Entry 5UHF (X-ray diffraction, 4.34 A resolution (low resolution: residue-level contacts below are approximate; hydrogen-bond / salt-bridge calls are withheld)); this record covers chains D and G of the 8 polymer chains in the assembly.

# Chain D
Protein: DNA-directed RNA polymerase subunit beta'
From: Mycobacterium tuberculosis (strain ATCC 25618 / H37Rv)
Notes: EC 2.7.7.6
Reference sequence: P9WGY7 (RPOC_MYCTU); numbering as in UniProt (aligned over 1-1316)
Sequence (1316 residues; numbered 1 to 1316; the number before each row is that of its first residue):
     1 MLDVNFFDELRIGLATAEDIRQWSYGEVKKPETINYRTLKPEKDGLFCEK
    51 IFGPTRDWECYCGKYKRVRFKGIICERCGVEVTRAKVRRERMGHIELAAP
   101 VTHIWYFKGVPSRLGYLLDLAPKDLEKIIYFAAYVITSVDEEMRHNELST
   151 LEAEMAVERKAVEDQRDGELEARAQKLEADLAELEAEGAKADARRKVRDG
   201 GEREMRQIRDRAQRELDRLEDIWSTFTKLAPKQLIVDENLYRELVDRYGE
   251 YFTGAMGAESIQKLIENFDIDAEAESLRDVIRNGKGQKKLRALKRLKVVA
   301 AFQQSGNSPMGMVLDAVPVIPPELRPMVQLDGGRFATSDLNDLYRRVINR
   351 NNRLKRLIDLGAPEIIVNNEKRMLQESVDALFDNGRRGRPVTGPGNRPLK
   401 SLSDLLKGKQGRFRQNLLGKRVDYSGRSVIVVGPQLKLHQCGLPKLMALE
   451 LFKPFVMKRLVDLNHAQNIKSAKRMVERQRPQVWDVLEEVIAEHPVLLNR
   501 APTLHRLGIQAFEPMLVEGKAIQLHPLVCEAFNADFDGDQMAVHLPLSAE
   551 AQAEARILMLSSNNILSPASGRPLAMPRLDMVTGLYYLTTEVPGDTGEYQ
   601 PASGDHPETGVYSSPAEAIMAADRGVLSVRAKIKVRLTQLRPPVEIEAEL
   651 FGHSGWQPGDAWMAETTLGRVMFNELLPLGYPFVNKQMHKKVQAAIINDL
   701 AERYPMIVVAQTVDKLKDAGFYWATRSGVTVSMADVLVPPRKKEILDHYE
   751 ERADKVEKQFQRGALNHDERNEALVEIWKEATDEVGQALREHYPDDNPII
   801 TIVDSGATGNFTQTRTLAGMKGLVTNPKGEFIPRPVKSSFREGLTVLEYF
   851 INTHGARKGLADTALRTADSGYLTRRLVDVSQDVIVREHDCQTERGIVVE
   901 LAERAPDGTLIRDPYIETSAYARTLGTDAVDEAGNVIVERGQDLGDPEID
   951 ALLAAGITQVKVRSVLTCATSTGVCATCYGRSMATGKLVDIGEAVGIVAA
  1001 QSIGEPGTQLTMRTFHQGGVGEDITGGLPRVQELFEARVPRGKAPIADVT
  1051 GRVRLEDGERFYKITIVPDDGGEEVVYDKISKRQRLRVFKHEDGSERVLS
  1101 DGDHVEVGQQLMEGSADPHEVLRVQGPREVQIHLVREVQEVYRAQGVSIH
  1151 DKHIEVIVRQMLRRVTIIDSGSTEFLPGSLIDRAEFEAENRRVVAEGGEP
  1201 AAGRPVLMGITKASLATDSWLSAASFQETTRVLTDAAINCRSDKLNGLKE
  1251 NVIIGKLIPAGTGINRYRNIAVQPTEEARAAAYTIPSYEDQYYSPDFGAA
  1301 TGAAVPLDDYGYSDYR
Unresolved in the structure: 1-2, 1012-1025, 1282-1316
Metal / ion sites: Zn2+ site 1: Cys60, Cys62, Cys75, Cys78; Mg2+: Asp535, Asp537, Asp539; Zn2+ site 2: Cys891, Cys968, Cys975, Cys978
Small-molecule neighbours: 88D (N-(2-methylphenyl)-Nalpha-(selenophene-2-carbonyl)-D-phenylalaninamide): Arg834, Pro835, Leu847, Glu848, Phe850, Ile851, His854
UniProt features mapped onto this chain:
  - binding site (Zn(2+)): Cys60, Cys62, Cys75, Cys78, Cys891, Cys968, Cys975, Cys978
  - binding site (Mg(2+)): Asp535, Asp537, Asp539

# Chain G
Molecule: 16-nt DNA strand
Sequence (16 nucleotides; each row starts with the number of its first residue):
     5 CATCCGTGAGTCCAGG
Unresolved in the structure: 17-20

# Chain D / chain G interface
Residue-residue contacts (13):
  Lys108(D) - DG10(G)
  Arg386(D) - DT11(G)
  Lys409(D) - DG14(G)
  Lys409(D) - DT15(G)
  Arg414(D) - DA13(G)
  Arg427(D) - DC16(G)
  Pro502(D) - DT15(G)
  Thr867(D) - DG14(G)
  Ala868(D) - DA13(G)
  Ala868(D) - DG14(G)
  Tyr872(D) - DG12(G)
  Tyr872(D) - DA13(G)
  Glu1228(D) - DG12(G)
Also at the interface, not in a pair above, chain D (17 interface residues in all): Val110, Ala501, Ala864, Gly871, Arg875, Gln1227, Thr1230

# In short
The interface between chain D and chain G involves 17 residues on one side and 7 on the other. Ligands of
chain D: compound 88D. From UniProt: 8 Zn2+-binding residues and 3 Mg2+-binding residues on chain D.
Chain D is DNA-directed RNA polymerase subunit beta' (Mycobacterium tuberculosis (strain ATCC 25618 / H37Rv))
and chain G is a 16-nt DNA strand; the structure, Crystal structure of Mycobacterium tuberculosis
transcription initiation complex in complex with D-IX336, was determined by X-ray diffraction, deposited
together with 5UH5, 5UH6, 5UH8, 5UH9, 5UHA, 5UHB and 4 further entries.
